PDB entry 3OEV | X-ray diffraction, 2.85 A resolution | chains T and U of the 28 polymer chains in the assembly

[Chain T]
Protein: Proteasome component C1
Organism: Saccharomyces cerevisiae
Notes: EC 3.4.25.1
UniProtKB: P21242 (PSA3_YEAST); the construct lacks a stretch of the UniProt sequence and is renumbered around it, so the offset changes along the chain: 7-180 = UniProt 7-180; 181-199 = UniProt 184-202; 201-206 = UniProt 203-208; 207-218 = UniProt 211-222; 1 more segments
Amino-acid sequence (242 residues; row label = number of the first residue in the row; note: 1 number in that range is skipped by the numbering (no residue carries it; nothing is unmodelled there); a row labelled like 180A-180C holds insertion residues (180A, then the next letters in order)):
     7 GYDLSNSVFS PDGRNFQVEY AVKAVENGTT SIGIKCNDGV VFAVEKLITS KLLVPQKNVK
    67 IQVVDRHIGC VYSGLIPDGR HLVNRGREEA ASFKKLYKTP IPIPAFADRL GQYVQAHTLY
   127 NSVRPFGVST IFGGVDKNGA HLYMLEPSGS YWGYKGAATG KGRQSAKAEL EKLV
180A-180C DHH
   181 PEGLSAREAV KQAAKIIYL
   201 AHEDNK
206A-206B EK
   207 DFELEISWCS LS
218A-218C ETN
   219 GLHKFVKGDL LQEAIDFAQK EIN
Unresolved in the structure: 7-11

[Chain U]
Protein: Proteasome component C7-alpha
Organism: Saccharomyces cerevisiae
Notes: EC 3.4.25.1
UniProtKB: P21243 (PSA6_YEAST); the construct lacks a stretch of the UniProt sequence and is renumbered around it, so the offset changes along the chain: 6-34 = UniProt 10-38; 35-143 = UniProt 40-148; 144-179 = UniProt 150-185; 180-184 = UniProt 191-195; 2 more segments
Amino-acid sequence (243 residues; numbered 6 to 240 plus 9 insertion-coded residues; 1 number in that range is skipped by the numbering (no residue carries it; nothing is unmodelled there); the number before each row is that of its first residue; a row labelled like 179A-179E holds insertion residues (179A, then the next letters in order)):
     6 AGYDRHITIF SPEGRLYQVE YAFKATNQT
   34A N
    35 INSLAVRGKD CTVVISQKKV PDKLLDPTTV SYIFCISRTI GMVVNGPIPD ARNAALRAKA
    95 EAAEFRYKYG YDMPCDVLAK RMANLSQIYT QRAYMRPLGV ILTFVSVDE
  143A E
   144 LGPSIYKTDP AGYYVGYKAT ATGPKQQEIT TNLENH
179A-179E FKKSK
   180 IDHIN
184G-184H EE
   185 SWEKVVEFAI THMIDALGTE FSKNDLEVGV ATKD
   220 KFFTLSAENI EERLVAIAEQ D

[Interface between chain T and chain U]
Contacting residue pairs (65; chain T residue first):
  Ser13(T) with Gln23(U); Tyr128(U); Arg130(U)
  Val14(T) with His11(U); Gln23(U)
  Phe15(T) with Gln23(U), hydrogen bond (backbone-side chain); Tyr26(U); Ala27(U), hydrophobic; Ala30(U), hydrophobic; Arg130(U); Pro131(U); Gly133(U)
  Ser16(T) with Tyr26(U)
  Pro17(T) with Tyr26(U), hydrophobic; Lys29(U)
  Asp18(T) with Lys29(U)
  Gly19(T) with Tyr26(U); Ala30(U); Gln33(U)
  Arg20(T) with Gln33(U)
  Asn21(T) with Arg130(U)
  Asp114(T) with Arg86(U)
  Gln118(T) with Arg86(U), hydrogen bond (side chain-backbone); Asn87(U); Leu90(U)
  Gln121(T) with Pro83(U); Asp84(U); Asn87(U), hydrogen bond; Leu132(U)
  Thr124(T) with Arg130(U), hydrogen bond (backbone-side chain)
  Leu125(T) with Asn87(U); Tyr128(U); Met129(U); Arg130(U), hydrogen bond (backbone-backbone); Leu132(U), hydrophobic
  Tyr126(T) with Tyr128(U); Met129(U), hydrophobic
  Asn127(T) with Ala127(U); Tyr128(U)
  Ser154(T) with Pro83(U)
  Gly155(T) with Pro83(U)
  Ser156(T) with Ile82(U); Pro83(U)
  Tyr157(T) with Arg86(U), hydrogen bond (backbone-side chain)
  Trp158(T) with Leu59(U), hydrophobic; Thr63(U); Val64(U), hydrophobic; Ser65(U); Tyr66(U); Ile82(U), hydrophobic; Arg86(U)
  Gly159(T) with Leu59(U); Asp60(U), hydrogen bond (backbone-backbone); Thr63(U), hydrogen bond (backbone-side chain)
  Tyr160(T) with Leu58(U); Leu59(U); Asp60(U)
  Lys161(T) with Leu58(U), hydrogen bond (backbone-backbone); Leu59(U)
  Gly162(T) with Leu58(U)
  Lys173(T) with Leu58(U)
  Leu176(T) with Leu58(U), hydrophobic
  Glu177(T) with Leu58(U)
  Val180(T) with Leu58(U), hydrophobic
  Asp180A(T) with Lys57(U), salt bridge
Interface residues without a listed pair, chain T (33 interface residues in all): Asn12, Lys41, Tyr149
Interface residues without a listed pair, chain U (30 interface residues in all): Asp56, Pro61

[Summary]
33 residues of chain T face 30 of chain U across their interface, with 9 hydrogen bonds and 1 salt bridge.
Polar pairs include Asp180A(T)-Lys57(U), Phe15(T)-Gln23(U) and Gln118(T)-Arg86(U).
Chain T is Proteasome component C1 and chain U is Proteasome component C7-alpha, both from Saccharomyces
cerevisiae; the structure, Structure of yeast 20S open-gate proteasome with Compound 25, was determined by
X-ray diffraction (same publication as 3SDI, 3SDK and 3OEU).
